Entry 2VR0 (X-ray diffraction, 2.80 A resolution); this record covers chains A and C of the 6 polymer chains in the assembly.

Chain A:
Protein: Cytochrome C nitrite reductase, catalytic subunit nfra
From: Desulfovibrio vulgaris
Notes: EC 1.7.2.2
Reference sequence: Q72EF3 (Q72EF3_DESVH); residue numbers follow UniProt; this construct covers 1-524
Amino-acid sequence (524 residues; each row starts with the number of its first residue):
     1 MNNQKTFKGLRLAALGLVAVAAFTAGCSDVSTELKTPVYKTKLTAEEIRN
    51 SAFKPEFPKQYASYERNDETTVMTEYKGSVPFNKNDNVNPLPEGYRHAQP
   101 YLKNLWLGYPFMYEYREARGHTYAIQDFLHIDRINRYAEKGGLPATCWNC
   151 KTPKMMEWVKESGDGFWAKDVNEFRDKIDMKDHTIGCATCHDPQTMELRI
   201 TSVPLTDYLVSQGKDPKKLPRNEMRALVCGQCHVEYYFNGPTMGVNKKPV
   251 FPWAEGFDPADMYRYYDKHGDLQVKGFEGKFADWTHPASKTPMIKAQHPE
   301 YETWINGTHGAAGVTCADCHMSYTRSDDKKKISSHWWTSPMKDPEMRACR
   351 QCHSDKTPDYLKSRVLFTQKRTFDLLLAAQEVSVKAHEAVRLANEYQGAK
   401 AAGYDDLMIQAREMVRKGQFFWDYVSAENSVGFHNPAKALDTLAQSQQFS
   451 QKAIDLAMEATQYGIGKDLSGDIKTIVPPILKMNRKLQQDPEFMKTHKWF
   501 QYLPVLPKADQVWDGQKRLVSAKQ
Disordered / not traced: 1-25, 521-524
Metal / ion sites: Ca2+ site 1: Gly78, Glu117, Ala118 (together with heme c); heme c Fe (6 sites), coordinated by His121, Lys151, His191, His233, His309, His320, Lys331, His335, His353, His434; Ca2+ site 2: Glu235, Tyr236, Lys295, Gln297
Residues lining bound ligands:
  - heme c (HEC), molecule 1: Tyr39, Phe53, Phe57, Gln60, Tyr61, Tyr64, Gly186, Cys187, Cys190, His191, Met196, Leu198, Arg221, Arg225, Val228, Ala317, Met321, Tyr323, Ile332, Ser333, His335, Trp337
  - heme c (HEC), molecule 2: Thr74, Lys77, Gly78, Glu117, Ala118, Cys229, His233, Glu300, Tyr301, Trp304, His309, Val314, Thr315, Cys316, Cys319, His320, Ser339, Pro340, Met341, Val365, Gln369, Asn429, Ser430, Phe433, His434
  - heme c (HEC), molecule 3: Gly78, Ser79, Ala118, Arg119, Gly120, His121, Tyr123, Ala124, Asp127, Cys150, Lys151, Ile185, Thr189, Cys190, Val228, Cys229, Gln231, Cys232, His233, Cys316, His320, Met321, Trp337, Thr338, Lys342
  - heme c (HEC), molecule 4: Tyr115, Arg116, Ala118, Asp127, Phe128, Ile131, Arg133, Ile134, Leu143, Thr146, Cys147, Asn149, Cys150, Lys151, Gln231, Cys232, His233, Val234, Tyr236, Phe238, Phe251, His298, Ala427, Asn429
  - heme c (HEC), molecule 5: Arg225, Asp318, Ser322, Tyr323, Thr324, Arg325, Lys331, Arg347, Gln351
  - heme c (HEC), molecule 6: Thr308, His309, Ala312, Val314, Asp318, Cys319, Pro340, Met346, Ala348, Cys349, Cys352, His353, Leu361, Arg364, Val365, Phe433, Pro436
  - heme c (HEC), molecule 7: Thr308, His353, Lys356
UniProt features mapped onto this chain:
  - region (Interaction with NrfH): Asp29 to Tyr39, Arg221, Asn222, Asp318 to Lys331, Gln351 to Asp355
  - binding site (Ca(2+)): Gly78, Glu117, Ala118, Glu235, Tyr236, Lys295, Gln297
  - binding site (heme): His121, Cys147, Cys150, Lys151, Cys187, Cys190, His191, Cys229, Cys232, His233, His309, Cys316, Cys319, His320, His335, Cys349, Cys352, His353, His434
  - site: Lys59 (Interaction with NrfH)

Chain C:
Protein: Napc/nirt cytochrome C family protein
From: Desulfovibrio vulgaris
Notes: EC 1.10.2.-
Reference sequence: Q72EF4 (Q72EF4_DESVH); residues 1-159 here = UniProt positions 1-159
Amino-acid sequence (159 residues; numbered 1 to 159; the number before each row is that of its first residue):
     1 MSEEKSRNGPARLKLVLGGATLGVVALATVAFGMKYTDQRPFCTSCHIMN
    51 PVGVTHKLSGHANISCNDCHAPHNLLAKLPFKAIAGARDVYMNTLGHPGD
   101 LILAGMETKEVVNANCKACHTMTNVEVASMEAKKYCTDCHRNVQHMRMKP
   151 ISTREVADE
Disordered / not traced: 1-14, 159
Glycans and other covalent adducts: heme c (HEC) linked to Cys43, Cys66, Cys69, Cys136
Metal / ion sites: heme c Fe site 1: His61, His120; heme c Fe site 2: His70, His145; heme c Fe site 3: His140 (shared with Lys331(A) of chain A)
Residues lining bound ligands:
  - heme c (HEC), molecule 1: Thr37, Phe42, Ser45, Cys46, Ile48, Met49, Asn67, His70, Arg88, Asp89, Val90, Met92, Asn93, Pro98, Gly99, Ile102, Leu103, Ala104, Gly105, Thr108
  - heme c (HEC), molecule 2: Arg40, Met49, Val52, Gly53, His56, His61, Ile64, Ser65, His70, Ile102, Leu103, Ala104, Lys109, Val112, Thr137, Val143, Gln144, His145
  - heme c (HEC), molecule 3: Gly60, His61, Ile64, Asp68, His73, Val112, Asn115, Cys116, Cys119, His120, Thr137, His140, Val143
  - heme c (HEC), molecule 4: Cys116, Lys117, His120, Thr123, Asn124, Ser129, Met130, Lys133, Cys139, His140
  - heme c (HEC), molecule 5: Cys119, His120, Thr121, Met122, Thr123
  - heme c (HEC), molecule 6: Glu126, Val127, Ala128
  - heme c (HEC), molecule 7: Lys133, Asp138, Cys139, Arg141, Met148
  - heme c (HEC), molecule 8: Arg141, Met148, Lys149, Pro150, Ile151
  - 2-heptyl-4-hydroxy quinoline N-oxide (HQO): Met34, Thr37, Phe42, Asn67, His70, Phe81, Lys82, Ala85, Gly86, Asp89
UniProt features mapped onto this chain:
  - region (Interaction with NrfA): Gly99, Asp100, Thr123 to Asp158
  - binding site (heme): Cys43, Cys46, Met49, His61, Cys66, Cys69, His70, Asp89, Cys116, Cys119, His120, Cys136, Cys139, His140, His145
  - binding site (a menaquinol): Asn67, Lys82, Asp89
  - site (Interaction with NrfA): Arg40, Lys57, Asn63

How chain A and chain C interact:
Pairs across the interface - 41 pairs, chain A then chain C:
  Val30(A) - Ala118(C)
  Thr32(A) - Thr121(C)
  Glu33(A) - Thr121(C)
  Leu34(A) - Thr121(C)
  Leu34(A) - Asn124(C)
  Leu34(A) - Met130(C)  hydrophobic
  Thr36(A) - Met130(C)
  Thr36(A) - Glu131(C)  hydrogen bond
  Pro37(A) - Val125(C)
  Pro37(A) - Glu126(C)
  Pro37(A) - Val127(C)
  Tyr39(A) - Glu126(C)  hydrogen bond (side chain-backbone)
  Lys59(A) - Glu126(C)  salt bridge
  Arg221(A) - Glu131(C)
  Asn222(A) - Ala132(C)
  Asn222(A) - Lys133(C)  hydrogen bond
  Arg225(A) - Ala132(C)
  Gly313(A) - Lys133(C)  hydrogen bond (backbone-side chain)
  Asp318(A) - Lys133(C)  salt bridge
  Tyr323(A) - Val127(C)  hydrophobic
  Tyr323(A) - Ala128(C)
  Tyr323(A) - Ser129(C)  hydrogen bond (side chain-backbone)
  Asp327(A) - Glu126(C)
  Lys330(A) - Met122(C)
  Lys330(A) - Thr123(C)
  Lys331(A) - Thr123(C)  hydrogen bond (backbone-backbone)
  Lys331(A) - Asn124(C)  hydrogen bond
  Lys331(A) - Glu126(C)
  Lys331(A) - Val127(C)
  Lys331(A) - His140(C)
  Ile332(A) - Val127(C)  hydrophobic
  Ser333(A) - Val127(C)
  Gln351(A) - Cys139(C)
  Gln351(A) - His140(C)  hydrogen bond
  Gln351(A) - Arg141(C)
  Cys352(A) - Cys139(C)  hydrogen bond (backbone-backbone)
  Cys352(A) - Arg141(C)  hydrogen bond (backbone-side chain)
  Ser354(A) - Asn142(C)  hydrogen bond
  Asp355(A) - Asn142(C)  hydrogen bond
  Asp355(A) - Met148(C)
  Asp355(A) - Lys149(C)
Interface residues without a listed pair, chain A (29 interface residues in all): Lys35, Val314, Thr315, Arg325, Lys329, His353
Interface residues without a listed pair, chain C (22 interface residues in all): Lys117, Asp138

Overview:
29 residues of chain A face 22 of chain C across their interface, with 12 hydrogen bonds and 2 salt bridges.
Polar pairs include Lys59(A)-Glu126(C), Asp318(A)-Lys133(C) and Thr36(A)-Glu131(C). 3 heme c molecules are
bound between chain A and chain C.
Here chain A is Cytochrome C nitrite reductase, catalytic subunit nfra and chain C is Napc/nirt cytochrome C
family protein, both from Desulfovibrio vulgaris. Entry 2VR0 (Crystal structure of cytochrome c nitrite
reductase NrfHA complex bound to the HQNO inhibitor) was determined by X-ray diffraction.
